Entry 9F29 (electron microscopy, 2.94 A resolution); this record covers chains C and B of the 3 polymer chains in the assembly.

[Chain C]
Name: RPA32 subunit of the hetero-oligomeric complex involved in homologous recombination
Source organism: Pyrococcus abyssi GE5
Reference sequence: Q9V1Z1 (Q9V1Z1_PYRAB); residues 178-268 here correspond to UniProt positions 182-272 (UniProt number = residue number + 4)
Amino-acid sequence (132 residues; each row starts with the number of its first residue):
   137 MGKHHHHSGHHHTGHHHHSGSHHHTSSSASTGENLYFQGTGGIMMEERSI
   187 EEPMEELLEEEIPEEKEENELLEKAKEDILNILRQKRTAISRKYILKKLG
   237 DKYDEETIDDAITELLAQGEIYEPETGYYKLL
Unresolved in the structure: 137-205, 268
Differences from the reference sequence: initiating methionine (137); expression tag (138-177)

[Chain B]
Name: DNA polymerase II large subunit
Source organism: Pyrococcus abyssi GE5
Notes: EC 2.7.7.7, 3.1.11.1
Reference sequence: P81409 (DP2L_PYRFU); the construct has insertions or renumbered stretches relative to UniProt, so the offset changes along the chain: 1-300 = UniProt 1-300; 303-1234 = UniProt 301-1232; 1238-1268 = UniProt 1233-1263
Amino-acid sequence (1270 residues; numbered 1 to 1270; the number before each row is that of its first residue):
     1 MELPKEMEEYFEMLQREIDKAYEIAKKARAQGKDPSLDVEIPQATDMAGR
    51 VESLVGPPGVAKRIRELVKEYGKEIAALKIVDEIIEGKFGDLGSREKYAE
   101 QAVRTALAILTEGIVSAPIEGIANVKIKRNTWADNSEYLALYYAGPIRSS
   151 GGTAQALSVLVGDYVRRKLGLDRFKPSEKHIERMVEEVDLYHRAVTRLQY
   201 HPSPEEVRLAMRNIPIEITGEATDDVEVSHRDVPGVETNQLRGGAILVLA
   251 EGVLQKAKKLVKYIDKMGIEGWEWLKEFVEAKEKGEPKEEGKEESLAEST
   301 LEETKVEVDMGFYYSLYQKFKEEIAPSDKYAKEVIGGRPLFSDPSKPGGF
   351 RLRYGRSRASGFATWGINPATMILVDEFLAIGTQLKTERPGKGAVVTPVT
   401 TIEGPIVKLKDGSVLRVDDYNLALKVREDVEEILYLGDAVIAFGDFVENN
   451 QTLLPANYCEEWWILEFVKALKEIYEVHLEPFTENEEESIEEASDYLEID
   501 PEFLKEMLRDPLRVKPPVELAIHFSEVLGIPLHPYYTLYWNSVEPKDVEK
   551 LWRLLKNYAEIEWSNFRGIKFAKKIVISQEKLGDSKRTLELLGLPHTVRD
   601 GNVIVDYPWAAALLTPLGNLNWEFMAKPLYATIDIINENNEIKLRDRGIS
   651 WIGARMGRPEKAKERKMKPPVQVLFPIGLAGGSSRDIKKAAEEGKVAEVE
   701 IAFFKCPKCGHVGPEHLCPNCGTRKELLWVCPRCNAEYPESQAEGYNYTC
   751 PKCNVKLRPYAKRKIRPSELLNRAMENVKVYGVDKLKGVMGMTSGWKMPE
   801 PLEKGLLRAKNDVYVFKDGTIRFDATDAPITHFRPREIGVSVEKLRELGY
   851 THDFEGKPLVSEDQIVELKPQDIILSKEAGRYLLKVAKFVDDLLEKFYGL
   901 PRFYNAEKMEDLIGHLVIGLAPHTSAGIVGRIIGFVDALVGYAHPYFHAA
   951 KRRNCDGDEDAVMLLLDALLNFSRYYLPEKRGGKMDAPLVITTRLDPREV
  1001 DSEVHNMDIVRYYPLEFYEATYELKSPKELVGVIERVEDRLGKPEMYYGL
  1051 KFTHDTDDIALGPKMSLYKQLGDMEEKVRRQLEVAKRIRAVDEHGVAEKI
  1101 LNSHLIPDLRGNLRSFTRQEFRCVKCNTKFRRPPLNGKCPVCGGKIVLTV
  1151 SKGAIEKYLGTAKMLVTEYNVKNYTRQRICLTERDIDSLFENVFPETQLT
  1201 LIVNPNDICQRLVMARTGEVNKSGLLENLSNGSKKTEKAEKAEKPRKKSD
  1251 EKPKKKRVISLEEFFSRKSK
Unresolved in the structure: 284-308, 1195-1204, 1217-1270
Differences from the reference sequence: conflict M7 (Ile in P81409), A30 (Ser in P81409), L37 (Thr in P81409), 166 further conflict positions vs the reference (P81409) not listed; insertion (301-302, 1235-1237); expression tag (1269-1270)
Metal / ion sites: Zn2+ site 1: C706, C709, C718, C721; Zn2+ site 2: C731, C734, C750, C753; Zn2+ site 3: C1123, C1126, C1139, C1142

[Interface between chain C and chain B]
Contacting residue pairs (24; chain C residue first):
  K222(C) - E473(B)
  K222(C) - I474(B)  hydrogen bond (side chain-backbone)
  K222(C) - E476(B)  salt bridge
  T224(C) - I474(B)
  T224(C) - V527(B)  hydrogen bond (side chain-backbone)
  A225(C) - Y475(B)
  A225(C) - V527(B)
  I226(C) - I474(B)  hydrophobic
  I226(C) - Y475(B)
  S227(C) - Y475(B)  hydrogen bond (backbone-side chain)
  K229(C) - D495(B)  hydrogen bond (side chain-backbone)
  K229(C) - E498(B)  salt bridge
  Y230(C) - I474(B)
  Y230(C) - Y475(B)  hydrophobic
  Y230(C) - E476(B)  hydrogen bond
  K233(C) - E492(B)  salt bridge
  K233(C) - Y496(B)  hydrogen bond
  E261(C) - E526(B)
  E261(C) - V527(B)
  E261(C) - R567(B)
  E261(C) - I569(B)
  Y264(C) - Y496(B)  hydrogen bond (side chain-backbone)
  Y264(C) - L497(B)
  Y264(C) - V527(B)  hydrophobic
Interface residues without a listed pair, chain C (12 interface residues in all): P260, T262
Interface residues without a listed pair, chain B (16 interface residues in all): H523, L528, G568
Interface features reported in the paper:
  - pairs named by the authors: E261(C)-R567(B)
  - interface residues, chain C: K222(C), T224(C), S227(C), K229(C), Y230(C), K233(C), Y264(C)
  - interface residues, chain B: I474(B), Y475(B), E476(B), E492(B), Y496(B), V527(B)

[Summary]
The interface between chain C and chain B involves 12 residues on one side and 16 on the other; the contacts
include 7 hydrogen bonds and 3 salt bridges. Among the polar pairs are K222(C)-E476(B), K229(C)-E498(B) and
K233(C)-E492(B). The authors report a contact between E261(C) and R567(B). The paper reports interface
residues K222(C), T224(C) and I474(B) among others.
Chain C is RPA32 subunit of the hetero-oligomeric complex involved in homologous recombination and chain B is
DNA polymerase II large subunit, both from Pyrococcus abyssi GE5; the structure, Pyrococcus abyssi PolD in
complex with Rpa2 winged-helix domain class 1 (composite map), was determined by electron microscopy (same
publication as 9F26, 9F28 and 9F2A).
